PDB entry 3SDI | X-ray diffraction, 2.65 A resolution | chains V and W of the 28 polymer chains in the assembly

[Chain V]
Protein: Proteasome component PUP1
Source organism: Saccharomyces cerevisiae
Notes: EC 3.4.25.1
UniProtKB: P25043 (PSB7_YEAST); the construct lacks a stretch of the UniProt sequence and is renumbered around it, so the offset changes along the chain: 1-91 = UniProt 30-120; 93-105 = UniProt 121-133; 106-187 = UniProt 135-216; 189-223 = UniProt 217-251
Amino-acid sequence (222 residues; each row starts with the number of its first residue; note: 2 numbers in that range are skipped by the numbering (no residue carries them; nothing is unmodelled there)):
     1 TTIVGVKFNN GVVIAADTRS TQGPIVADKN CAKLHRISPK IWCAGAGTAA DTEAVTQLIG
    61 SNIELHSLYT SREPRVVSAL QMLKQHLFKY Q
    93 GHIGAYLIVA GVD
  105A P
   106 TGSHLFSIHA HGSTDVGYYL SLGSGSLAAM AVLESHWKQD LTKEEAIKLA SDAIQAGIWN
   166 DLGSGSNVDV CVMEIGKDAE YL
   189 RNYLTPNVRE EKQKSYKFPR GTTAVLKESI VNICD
Ion coordination: Mg2+: Ile163, Asp166, Ser169 (shared with 1 residue of chain L)
Swiss-Prot annotation at these positions:
  - active site: Thr1 (Nucleophile)

[Chain W]
Protein: Proteasome component PUP3
Source organism: Saccharomyces cerevisiae
Notes: EC 3.4.25.1
UniProtKB: P25451 (PSB3_YEAST); the construct lacks a stretch of the UniProt sequence and is renumbered around it, so the offset changes along the chain: -8 to -1 = UniProt 2-9; 1-36 = UniProt 10-45; 38-105 = UniProt 46-113; 106-122 = UniProt 117-133; 2 more segments
Amino-acid sequence (204 residues; row label = number of the first residue in the row; note: 3 numbers in that range are skipped by the numbering (no residue carries them; nothing is unmodelled there); a row labelled like 105A-105C holds insertion residues (105A, then the next letters in order); numbers below 1 keep their minus sign (Ser-8 is residue -8)):
    -8 SDPSSING
     1 GIVVAMTGKD CVAIACDLRL GSQSLGVSNK FEKIFH
    38 YGHVFLGITG LATDVTTLNE MFRYKTNLYK LKEERAIEPE TFTQLVSSSL YERRFGPYFV
    98 GPVVAGIN
105A-105C SKS
   106 GKPFIAGFDL IGCIDEA
  122A K
   123 DFIVSGTASD QLFGMCESLY EPNLEPEDLF ETISQALLNA ADRDALSGWG AVVYIIK
   181 KDEVVKRYLK MRQD
Ion coordination: Mg2+ site 1 near Ser131 (its only coordinating residue here); Mg2+ site 2: Ala163, Asp166, Ser169; Mg2+ site 3: Asp194 (shared with 3 residues of chain K)
Swiss-Prot annotation at these positions:
  - modified residue: Ser22 (Phosphoserine)
  - cross-link: Lys62 (Glycyl lysine isopeptide (Lys-Gly) (interchain with G-Cter in ubiquitin))

[Interface between chain V and chain W]
Contacting residue pairs - 64 pairs, chain V then chain W:
  Ile25(V) with Asp132(W); Phe135(W), hydrophobic
  Val26(V) with Phe135(W)
  Ala27(V) with Asp120(W); Phe135(W), hydrophobic
  Asp28(V) with Asp120(W); Glu121(W)
  Lys29(V) with Glu139(W), salt bridge
  Thr48(V) with Arg91(W); Ile116(W)
  Ala49(V) with Cys118(W), hydrophobic
  Ala50(V) with Tyr88(W); Ile116(W), hydrophobic; Cys118(W), hydrophobic
  Asp51(V) with Tyr88(W), hydrogen bond; Arg91(W), salt bridge
  Ala54(V) with Tyr88(W)
  Tyr90(V) with Phe92(W), hydrophobic
  His94(V) with Arg91(W), hydrogen bond (backbone-side chain); Phe92(W)
  Arg197(V) with Glu139(W), salt bridge
  Lys200(V) with Glu139(W); Ser140(W), hydrogen bond (side chain-backbone); Tyr142(W), hydrogen bond (side chain-backbone)
  Ser203(V) with Glu143(W), hydrogen bond
  Tyr204(V) with Ser140(W); Leu141(W), hydrophobic
  Lys205(V) with Asp150(W)
  Phe206(V) with Leu141(W), hydrophobic; Glu153(W); Gln157(W)
  Arg208(V) with Glu149(W), salt bridge; Asp150(W), salt bridge; Glu153(W)
  Gly209(V) with Glu153(W), hydrogen bond (backbone-side chain)
  Thr210(V) with Glu153(W), hydrogen bond (backbone-side chain)
  Thr211(V) with Glu153(W), hydrogen bond; Ser156(W); Gln157(W), hydrogen bond; Leu189(W)
  Ala212(V) with Leu189(W); Lys190(W), hydrogen bond (backbone-backbone)
  Val213(V) with Phe152(W), hydrophobic; Tyr188(W)
  Leu214(V) with Tyr188(W), hydrogen bond (backbone-backbone); Leu189(W); Lys190(W)
  Lys215(V) with Lys186(W); Arg187(W); Tyr188(W), hydrogen bond (backbone-backbone)
  Glu216(V) with Val185(W); Lys186(W); Arg187(W), salt bridge
  Ser217(V) with Val184(W); Val185(W); Lys186(W), hydrogen bond (backbone-backbone)
  Ile218(V) with Val184(W)
  Val219(V) with His36(W); Tyr176(W), hydrophobic; Val184(W), hydrogen bond (backbone-backbone); Lys186(W)
  Asn220(V) with His36(W)
  Ile221(V) with Val184(W), hydrophobic
  Asp223(V) with Lys67(W), salt bridge
Interface residues without a listed pair, chain V (35 interface residues in all): Ile95, Pro207
Interface residues without a listed pair, chain W (38 interface residues in all): Gly39, His40, Phe42, Asp114, Asp123, Glu147, Thr154, Leu160

[Overview]
35 residues of chain V face 38 of chain W across their interface, with 14 hydrogen bonds and 7 salt bridges.
Polar contacts include Lys29(V)-Glu139(W), Asp51(V)-Arg91(W) and Arg197(V)-Glu139(W). Ile163(V), Asp166(V) and
Ser169(V) coordinate Mg2+. From UniProt: active-site residue Thr1(V) on chain V.
Here chain V is Proteasome component PUP1 and chain W is Proteasome component PUP3, both from Saccharomyces
cerevisiae. Entry 3SDI (Structure of yeast 20S open-gate proteasome with Compound 20) was determined by X-ray
diffraction together with 3SDK, 3OEU and 3OEV from the same study.
